Entry 3DK5 (X-ray diffraction, 2.23 A resolution); this record covers chain A.

== Chain A ==
Protein: Bifunctional protein glmU
From: Mycobacterium tuberculosis
Notes: EC 2.7.7.23, 2.3.1.157
UniProt: A5U161 (GLMU_MYCTA); numbering as in UniProt (aligned over 1-495)
Chain sequence (495 residues; row label = number of the first residue in the row):
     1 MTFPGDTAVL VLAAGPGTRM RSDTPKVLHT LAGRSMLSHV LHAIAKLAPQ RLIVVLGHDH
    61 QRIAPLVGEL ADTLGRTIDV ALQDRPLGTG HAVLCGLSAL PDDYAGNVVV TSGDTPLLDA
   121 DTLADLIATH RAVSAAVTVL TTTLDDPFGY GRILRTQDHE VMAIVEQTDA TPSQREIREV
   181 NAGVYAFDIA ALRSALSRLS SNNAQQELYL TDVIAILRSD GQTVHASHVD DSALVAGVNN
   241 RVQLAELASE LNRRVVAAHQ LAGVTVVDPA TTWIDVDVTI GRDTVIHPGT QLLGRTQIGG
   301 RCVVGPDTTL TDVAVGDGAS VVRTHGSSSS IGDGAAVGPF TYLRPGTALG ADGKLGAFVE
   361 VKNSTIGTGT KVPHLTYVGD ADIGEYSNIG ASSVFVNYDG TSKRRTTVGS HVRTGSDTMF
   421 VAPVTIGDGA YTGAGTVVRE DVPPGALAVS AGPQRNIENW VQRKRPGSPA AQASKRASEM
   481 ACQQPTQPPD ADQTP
Unresolved in the structure: 1-5, 149, 154-160, 166-178, 204, 398-402, 475-495
Small-molecule neighbours: Mg2+ (MG): Ser392, Asp417, Met419
Swiss-Prot annotation at these positions:
  - region: Val242 to Ala262 (Linker)
  - active site: His374 (Proton acceptor)
  - binding site (UDP-N-acetyl-alpha-D-glucosamine): Leu12 to Gly15, Lys26, Gln83, Gly88, Thr89, Ser112 to Asp114, Gly151, Glu166, Asn181, Asn239, Arg344, Lys362, Tyr377, Asn388
  - binding site (Mg(2+)): Asp114, Asn239
  - binding site (acetyl-CoA): Ala391, Asn397, Tyr398, Ser416, Ala434

== In short ==
Ligands of chain A: Mg2+. Curated annotation (UniProt) lists active-site residue His374, 19
UDP-N-acetyl-alpha-D-glucosamine-binding residues, Mg2+-binding residues Asp114 and Asn239 and 5
acetyl-CoA-binding residues.
Chain A is Bifunctional protein glmU (Mycobacterium tuberculosis); the structure, Crystal Structure of
Apo-GlmU from Mycobacterium tuberculosis, was determined by X-ray diffraction, deposited together with 3DJ4.
